1BI1 - chain A; structure by X-ray diffraction, 2.20 A resolution.

Chain A:
Protein: Diphtheria toxin repressor
Organism: Corynebacterium diphtheriae
UniProt: P33120 (DTXR_CORDI); numbering as in UniProt (aligned over 1-226)
Amino-acid sequence (226 residues; each row starts with the number of its first residue):
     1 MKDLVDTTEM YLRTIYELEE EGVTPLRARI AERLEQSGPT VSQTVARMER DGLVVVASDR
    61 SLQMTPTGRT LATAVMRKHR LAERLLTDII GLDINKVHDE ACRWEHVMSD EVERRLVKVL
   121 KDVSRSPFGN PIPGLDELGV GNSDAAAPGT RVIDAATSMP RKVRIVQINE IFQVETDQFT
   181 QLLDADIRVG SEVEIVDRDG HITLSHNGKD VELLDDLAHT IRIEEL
Unresolved in the structure: 1-3, 141-147, 199-200, 226
Modified residues: Cys-102 (s-mercaptocysteine; CSS)
Sequence notes: modified residue (102)

Summary:
Chain A is Diphtheria toxin repressor (Corynebacterium diphtheriae); the structure, Structure of apo-and
holo-diphtheria toxin repressor, was determined by X-ray diffraction together with 1BI0, 1BI2 and 1BI3 from
the same study.
